3JAX - chains B and D of the 6 polymer chains in the assembly; structure by electron microscopy, 23.00 A resolution (very low resolution: no residue pairs are listed; an interface is given only as per-side residue counts).

[Chain B]
Protein: myosin 2 heavy chain
From: Schistosoma mansoni
Sequence (974 residues; row label = number of the first residue in the row):
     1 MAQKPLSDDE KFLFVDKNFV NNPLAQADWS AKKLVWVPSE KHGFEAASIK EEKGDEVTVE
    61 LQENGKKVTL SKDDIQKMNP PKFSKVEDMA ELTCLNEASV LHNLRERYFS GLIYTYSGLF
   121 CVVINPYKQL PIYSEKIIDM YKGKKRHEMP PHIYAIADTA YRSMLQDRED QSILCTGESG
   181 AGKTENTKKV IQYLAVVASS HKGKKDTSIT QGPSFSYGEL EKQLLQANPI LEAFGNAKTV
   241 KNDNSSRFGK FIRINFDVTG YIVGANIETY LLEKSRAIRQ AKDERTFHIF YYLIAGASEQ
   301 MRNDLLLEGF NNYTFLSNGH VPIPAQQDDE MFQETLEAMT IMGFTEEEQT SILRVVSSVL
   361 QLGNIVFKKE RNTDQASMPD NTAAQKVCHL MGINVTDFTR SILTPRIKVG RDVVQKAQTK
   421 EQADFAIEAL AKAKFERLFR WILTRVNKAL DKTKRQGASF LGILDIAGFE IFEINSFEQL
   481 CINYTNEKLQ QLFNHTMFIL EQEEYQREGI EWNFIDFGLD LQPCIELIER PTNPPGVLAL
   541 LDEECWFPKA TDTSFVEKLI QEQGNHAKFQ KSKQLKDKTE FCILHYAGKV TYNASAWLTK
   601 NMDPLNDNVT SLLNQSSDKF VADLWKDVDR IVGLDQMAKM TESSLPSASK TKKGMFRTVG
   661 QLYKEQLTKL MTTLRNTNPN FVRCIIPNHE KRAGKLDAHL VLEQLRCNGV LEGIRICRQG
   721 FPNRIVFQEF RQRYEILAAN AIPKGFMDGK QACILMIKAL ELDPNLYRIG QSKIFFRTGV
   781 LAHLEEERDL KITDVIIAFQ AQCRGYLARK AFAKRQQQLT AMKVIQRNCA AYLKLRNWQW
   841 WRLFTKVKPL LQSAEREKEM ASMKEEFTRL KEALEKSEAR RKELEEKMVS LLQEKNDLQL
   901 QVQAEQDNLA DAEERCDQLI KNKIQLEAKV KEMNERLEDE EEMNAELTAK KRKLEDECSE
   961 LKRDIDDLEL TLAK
Unresolved in the structure: 1, 205-210, 452-457, 635-655

[Chain D]
Protein: smooth muscle myosin essential light chain
From: Schistosoma mansoni
Sequence (151 residues; row label = number of the first residue in the row; numbering starts at 0):
     0 MCDFSEEQTA EFKEAFQLFD RTGDGKILYS QCGDVMRALG QNPTNAEVMK VLGNPKSDEM
    60 NLKTLKFEQF LPMMQTIAKN KDQGCFEDYV EGLRVFDKEG NGTVMGAEIR HVLVTLGEKM
   120 TEEEVEQLVA GHEDSNGCIN YEELVRMVLS G
Unresolved in the structure: 0-2

[Interface between chain B and chain D]
At this resolution (23 A) residue pairs are not listed: 47 residues of chain B and 53 of chain D lie at the interface.

[Summary]
47 residues of chain B and 53 residues of chain D are in contact.
Here chain B is myosin 2 heavy chain and chain D is smooth muscle myosin essential light chain, both from
Schistosoma mansoni. Entry 3JAX (Heavy meromyosin from Schistosoma mansoni muscle thick filament by negative
stain EM) was determined by electron microscopy.
